7DB6 - chains B and C of the 5 polymer chains in the assembly; structure by electron microscopy, 3.30 A resolution.

Chain B:
Molecule: Guanine nucleotide-binding protein G(I)/G(S)/G(T) subunit beta-1
Organism: Rattus rattus
Amino-acid sequence (344 residues; each row starts with the number of its first residue; numbers below 1 keep their minus sign (Gly-3 is residue -3)):
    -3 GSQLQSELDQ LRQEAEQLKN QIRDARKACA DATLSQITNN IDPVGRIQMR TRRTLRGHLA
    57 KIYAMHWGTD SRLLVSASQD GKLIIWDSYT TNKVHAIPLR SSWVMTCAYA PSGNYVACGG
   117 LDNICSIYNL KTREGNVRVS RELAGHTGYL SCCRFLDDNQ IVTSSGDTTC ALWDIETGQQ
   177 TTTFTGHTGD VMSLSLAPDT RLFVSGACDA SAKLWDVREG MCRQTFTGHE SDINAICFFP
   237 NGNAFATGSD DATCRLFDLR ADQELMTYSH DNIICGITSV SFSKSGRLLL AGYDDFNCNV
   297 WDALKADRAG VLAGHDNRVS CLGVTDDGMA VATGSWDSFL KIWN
Unresolved in the structure: -3 to 4
Cystine bridges: Cys103-Cys114

Chain C:
Molecule: Guanine nucleotide-binding protein G(I)/G(S)/G(O) subunit gamma-2
Organism: Bos taurus
Reference sequence: P63212 (GBG2_BOVIN); residue numbers follow UniProt; this construct covers 1-67
Amino-acid sequence (68 residues; row label = number of the first residue in the row):
     1 MASNNTASIA QARKLVEQLK MEANIDRIKV SKAAADLMAY CEAHAKEDPL LTPVPASENP
    61 FREKKFFS
Unresolved in the structure: 1-8, 62-68
Construct notes: expression tag (68)
Curated features (UniProtKB/Swiss-Prot):
  - modified residue: Ala2 (N-acetylalanine)

How chain B and chain C interact:
Pairs across the interface (68):
  Lys15(B) with Leu19(C)
  Ile18(B) with Ala23(C), hydrophobic
  Ala21(B) with Arg27(C)
  Arg22(B) with Lys29(C)
  Cys25(B) with Lys29(C)
  Asp27(B) with Val30(C); Ser31(C)
  Ala28(B) with Val30(C)
  Leu30(B) with Ala34(C), hydrophobic; Met38(C), hydrophobic
  Ile33(B) with Met38(C), hydrophobic
  Thr34(B) with Met38(C)
  Val40(B) with Leu51(C), hydrophobic
  Ile43(B) with Leu50(C)
  Met45(B) with Leu50(C), hydrophobic
  Arg48(B) with Phe61(C)
  Arg49(B) with Pro60(C); Phe61(C)
  Ser84(B) with Phe61(C)
  Tyr85(B) with Pro60(C); Phe61(C), hydrophobic
  Cys218(B) with Gln18(C)
  Arg219(B) with Glu22(C); Asp26(C), salt bridge
  Gln220(B) with Glu22(C); Ile25(C)
  Thr221(B) with Glu22(C), hydrogen bond (backbone-side chain)
  Phe235(B) with Leu37(C), hydrophobic; Tyr40(C), hydrophobic
  Pro236(B) with Tyr40(C)
  Asn237(B) with Asp36(C), hydrogen bond; Tyr40(C)
  Leu252(B) with Leu37(C), hydrophobic
  Asp254(B) with Ala33(C); Leu37(C)
  Arg256(B) with Ile28(C); Ala33(C)
  Ala257(B) with Ile28(C), hydrogen bond (backbone-backbone); Lys29(C); Val30(C), hydrophobic
  Asp258(B) with Ile25(C); Arg27(C), salt bridge
  Leu261(B) with Leu37(C), hydrophobic
  Ser279(B) with Asp48(C), hydrogen bond
  Lys280(B) with Tyr40(C); Glu47(C), salt bridge; Asp48(C)
  Ser281(B) with Tyr40(C); Cys41(C), hydrogen bond (side chain-backbone); His44(C); Asp48(C), hydrogen bond (backbone-side chain)
  Arg283(B) with Leu51(C)
  Leu284(B) with Leu50(C), hydrophobic
  Leu300(B) with Met38(C), hydrophobic; Cys41(C), hydrophobic
  Asp323(B) with Glu47(C); Pro49(C)
  Gly324(B) with Pro49(C); Leu50(C)
  Met325(B) with Pro49(C), hydrophobic; Pro60(C); Phe61(C)
  Ala326(B) with Phe61(C), hydrophobic
  Val327(B) with Leu50(C), hydrophobic
  Asn340(B) with Pro49(C); Leu50(C); Asn59(C), hydrogen bond; Phe61(C)
Interface residues without a listed pair, chain B (47 interface residues in all): Ala26, Gly282, Val320, Ile338, Trp339
Interface residues without a listed pair, chain C (30 interface residues in all): Lys32, Ala45, Glu58

Summary:
The interface between chain B and chain C involves 47 residues on one side and 30 on the other; the contacts
include 7 hydrogen bonds and 3 salt bridges. Polar pairs include Arg219(B)-Asp26(C), Asp258(B)-Arg27(C) and
Lys280(B)-Glu47(C).
Chain B is Guanine nucleotide-binding protein G(I)/G(S)/G(T) subunit beta-1 (Rattus rattus) and chain C is
Guanine nucleotide-binding protein G(I)/G(S)/G(O) subunit gamma-2 (Bos taurus); the structure, human melatonin
receptor MT1 - Gi1 complex, was determined by electron microscopy.
